PDB entry 9K2V | electron microscopy, 3.40 A resolution | chains B and C of the 30 polymer chains in the assembly

# Chain B (and C)
Protein: Internal protein
Source organism: Anabaena phage A-4L
Notes: chain C of this document is another copy of the same molecule, construct and numbering; everything in this record applies to it too
UniProtKB: A0A059PY91 (A0A059PY91_9CAUD); residue numbers follow UniProt; this construct covers 1-1058
Sequence (1058 residues; each row starts with the number of its first residue):
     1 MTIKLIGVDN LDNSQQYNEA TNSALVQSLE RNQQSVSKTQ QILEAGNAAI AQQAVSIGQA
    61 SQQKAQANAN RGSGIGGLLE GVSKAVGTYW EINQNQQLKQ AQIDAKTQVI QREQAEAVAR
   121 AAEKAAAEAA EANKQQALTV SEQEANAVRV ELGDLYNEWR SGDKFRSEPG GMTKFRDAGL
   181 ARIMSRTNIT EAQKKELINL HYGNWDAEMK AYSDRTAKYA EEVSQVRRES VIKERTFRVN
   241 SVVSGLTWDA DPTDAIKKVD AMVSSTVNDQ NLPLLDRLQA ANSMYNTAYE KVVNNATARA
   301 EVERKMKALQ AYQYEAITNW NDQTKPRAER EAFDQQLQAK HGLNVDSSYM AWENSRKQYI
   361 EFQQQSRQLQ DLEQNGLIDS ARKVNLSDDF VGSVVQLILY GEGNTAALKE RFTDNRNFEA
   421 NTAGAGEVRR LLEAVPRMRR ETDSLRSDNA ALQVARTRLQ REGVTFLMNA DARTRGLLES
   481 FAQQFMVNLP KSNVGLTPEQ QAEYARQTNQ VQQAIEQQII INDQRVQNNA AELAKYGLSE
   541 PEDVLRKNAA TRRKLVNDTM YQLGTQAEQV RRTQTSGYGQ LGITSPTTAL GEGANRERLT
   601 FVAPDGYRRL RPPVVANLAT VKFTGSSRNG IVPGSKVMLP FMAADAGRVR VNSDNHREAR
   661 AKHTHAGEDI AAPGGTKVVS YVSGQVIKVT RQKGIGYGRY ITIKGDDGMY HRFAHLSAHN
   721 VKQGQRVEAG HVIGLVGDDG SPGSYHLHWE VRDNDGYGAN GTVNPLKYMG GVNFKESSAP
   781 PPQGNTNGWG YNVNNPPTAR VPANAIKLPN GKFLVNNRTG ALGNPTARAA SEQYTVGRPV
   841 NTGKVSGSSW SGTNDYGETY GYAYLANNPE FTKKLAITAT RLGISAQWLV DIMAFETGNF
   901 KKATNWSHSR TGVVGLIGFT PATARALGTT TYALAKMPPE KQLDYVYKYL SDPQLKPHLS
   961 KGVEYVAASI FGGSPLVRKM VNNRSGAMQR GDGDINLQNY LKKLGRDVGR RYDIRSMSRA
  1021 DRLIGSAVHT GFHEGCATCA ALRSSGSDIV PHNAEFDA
Disordered / not traced: 1-36, 63-137, 481-495, 591-604, 654-663, 1058
Bound ions: Zn2+: His-665, Asp-669

# How chain B and chain C interact
Residue-residue contacts - 34 pairs, chain B then chain C:
  Leu-246(B) / Gln-40(C)
  Leu-246(B) / Ile-42(C)  hydrophobic
  Thr-247(B) / Gln-40(C)
  Thr-247(B) / Gln-41(C)
  Thr-247(B) / Ile-42(C)
  Trp-248(B) / Gln-40(C)  hydrogen bond
  Trp-248(B) / Gln-41(C)
  Trp-248(B) / Ile-42(C)
  Trp-248(B) / Leu-43(C)  hydrogen bond (backbone-backbone)
  Trp-248(B) / Arg-176(C)
  Trp-248(B) / Asp-177(C)  hydrogen bond
  Trp-248(B) / Leu-180(C)  hydrophobic
  Trp-248(B) / Ala-181(C)
  Asp-249(B) / Gln-52(C)  hydrogen bond
  Ala-250(B) / Ile-42(C)
  Pro-252(B) / Ile-42(C)  hydrophobic
  Glu-290(B) / Gln-41(C)
  Lys-291(B) / Thr-39(C)  hydrogen bond
  Lys-291(B) / Gln-40(C)
  Lys-291(B) / Gln-41(C)
  Asn-294(B) / Gln-41(C)  hydrogen bond
  Asn-294(B) / Ile-42(C)  hydrogen bond (side chain-backbone)
  Asn-294(B) / Leu-43(C)
  Asn-294(B) / Glu-44(C)
  Arg-691(B) / Lys-873(C)
  Gln-692(B) / Asn-794(C)  hydrogen bond
  Gln-692(B) / Tyr-856(C)
  Lys-693(B) / Tyr-856(C)
  Ile-695(B) / Asp-855(C)
  Tyr-757(B) / Val-793(C)
  Tyr-757(B) / Asn-794(C)
  Tyr-757(B) / Pro-869(C)  hydrophobic
  Gly-758(B) / Val-793(C)
  Ala-759(B) / Pro-796(C)  hydrophobic
Interface residues without a listed pair, chain B (19 interface residues in all): Val-292, Asn-295, Tyr-697
Interface residues without a listed pair, chain C (20 interface residues in all): Ala-48, Asn-795

# Summary
The interface between chain B and chain C involves 19 residues on one side and 20 on the other, with 8
hydrogen bonds. Polar pairs include Trp-248(B)/Gln-40(C), Trp-248(B)/Asp-177(C) and Asp-249(B)/Gln-52(C).
His-665(B) and Asp-669(B) form the Zn2+ site.
Both chains are Internal protein (Anabaena phage A-4L). Entry 9K2V (Cyanophage A4 pre-ejectosome) was
determined by electron microscopy together with 9JWB, 9K09 and 9K3A from the same study.
